PDB entry 6V92 | electron microscopy, 20.00 A resolution (very low resolution: no residue pairs are listed; an interface is given only as per-side residue counts) | chains j and e of the 35 polymer chains in the assembly

# Chain j
Molecule: 146-nt DNA strand
Sequence (146 nucleotides; numbered 147 to 292; the number before each row is that of its first residue):
   147 ATCAATATCC ACCTGCAGAT TCTACCAAAA GTGTATTTGG AAACTGCTCC ATCAAAAGGC
   207 ATGTTCAGCT GAATTCAGCT GAACATGCCT TTTGATGGAG CAGTTTCCAA ATACACTTTT
   267 GGTAGAATCT GCAGGTGGAT ATTGAT

# Chain e
Name: Histone H3.1
Organism: Homo sapiens
Reference sequence: P68431 (H31_HUMAN); residues 0-135 here correspond to UniProt positions 1-136 (UniProt number = residue number + 1)
Amino-acid sequence (136 residues; numbered 0 to 135; the number before each row is that of its first residue; numbering starts at 0):
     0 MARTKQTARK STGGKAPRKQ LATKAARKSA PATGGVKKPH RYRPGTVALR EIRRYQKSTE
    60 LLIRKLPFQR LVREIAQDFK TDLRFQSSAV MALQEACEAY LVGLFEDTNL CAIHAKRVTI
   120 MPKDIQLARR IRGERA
Unresolved in the structure: 0-36
Swiss-Prot annotation at these positions:
  - modified residue: Arg2 (Asymmetric dimethylarginine), Thr3 (Phosphothreonine), Lys4 (Allysine), Gln5 (5-glutamyl dopamine), Thr6 (Phosphothreonine), Arg8 (Citrulline), Lys9 (N6,N6,N6-trimethyllysine), Ser10 (ADP-ribosylserine), Thr11 (Phosphothreonine), Lys14 (N6-(2-hydroxyisobutyryl)lysine), Arg17 (Asymmetric dimethylarginine), Lys18 (N6-(2-hydroxyisobutyryl)lysine), Lys23 (N6-(2-hydroxyisobutyryl)lysine), Arg26 (Citrulline), Lys27 (N6,N6,N6-trimethyllysine), Ser28 (ADP-ribosylserine), Lys36 (N6,N6,N6-trimethyllysine), Lys37 (N6-methyllysine), Tyr41 (Phosphotyrosine), Lys56 (N6,N6,N6-trimethyllysine) and 8 more in UniProt
  - lipidation: Lys18 (N6-decanoyllysine)

# Interface between chain j and chain e
At this resolution (20 A) residue pairs are not listed: 13 residues of chain j and 18 of chain e lie at the interface.

# Overview
13 residues of chain j and 18 residues of chain e are in contact.
Here chain j is a 146-nt DNA strand and chain e is Histone H3.1 (Homo sapiens). Entry 6V92 (RSC-NCP) was
determined by electron microscopy, deposited together with 6V8O.
